PDB entry 6SK5 | electron microscopy, 3.60 A resolution | chains A and C of the 4 polymer chains in the assembly

# Chain A
Protein: Rhinovirus B5 VP1
Organism: Human rhinovirus B5
UniProtKB: Q7T659 (Q7T659_9ENTO); residue numbers follow UniProt; this construct covers 1-288
Sequence (288 residues; each row starts with the number of its first residue):
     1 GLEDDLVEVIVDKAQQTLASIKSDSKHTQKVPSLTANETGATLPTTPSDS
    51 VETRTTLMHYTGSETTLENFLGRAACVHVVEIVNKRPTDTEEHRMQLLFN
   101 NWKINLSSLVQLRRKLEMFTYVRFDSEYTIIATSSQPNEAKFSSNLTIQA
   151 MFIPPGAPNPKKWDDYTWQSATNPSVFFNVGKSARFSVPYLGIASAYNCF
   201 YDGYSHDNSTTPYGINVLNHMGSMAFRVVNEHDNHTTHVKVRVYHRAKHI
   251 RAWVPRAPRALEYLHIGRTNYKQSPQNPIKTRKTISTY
Not modelled in the structure: 1-15
Ligand contacts: LGQ (6-phenyl-N3-[4-(trifluoromethyl)phenyl]-1H-pyrazolo[3,4-d]pyrimidine-3,4-diamine): Ile104, Asn105, Leu106, Phe124, Ser126, Tyr128, Ile193, Ala194, Ala196, Tyr197, Asn198, Cys199, Ile215, Leu218, Asn219, His220, Met221, His245

# Chain C
Protein: Rhinovirus B5 VP3
Organism: Human rhinovirus B5
Notes: EC 3.4.22.29, 3.6.1.15, 3.4.22.28, 2.7.7.48
UniProtKB: B9V433 (B9V433_9ENTO); residues 1-230 here correspond to UniProt positions 330-559 (UniProt number = residue number + 329)
Sequence (230 residues; row label = number of the first residue in the row):
     1 GLPTVLTPGSEQFLTTDDRQSPSAMPNYEPTPLIHIPGEVKNLLEIAQVD
    51 TLIPLNNTTNTTGLGMYRIPLVQNMQGEQVFGFRLYLGDGVLKTTLLGEL
   101 CQYFTHWAGSLRLSFMYTGPALSSAKLLIAYTPPGAQGPTKRKEAMLGTH
   151 VVWDIGLQSTVVLNIPWTSGVQYRYTDPDTYTSAGFVSCWYQTSLVLPPQ
   201 TQQTVYMLGFISACPDFKLRLMKDTQSIHQ
Construct notes: conflict Thr4 (Ala333 in B9V433)

# Interface between chain A and chain C
Contacting residue pairs (136; chain A residue first):
  Ala19(A) - Asp216(C)
  Ser33(A) - Val161(C)
  Ser33(A) - Val162(C)  hydrogen bond (backbone-backbone)
  Leu34(A) - Gln158(C)
  Leu34(A) - Thr160(C)
  Thr35(A) - Gln158(C)
  Thr35(A) - Ser159(C)
  Thr35(A) - Thr160(C)  hydrogen bond (backbone-backbone)
  Thr35(A) - Val162(C)
  Ala36(A) - Thr160(C)
  Asn37(A) - Ser114(C)  hydrogen bond
  Asn37(A) - Thr160(C)  hydrogen bond (backbone-side chain)
  Asn37(A) - Phe210(C)
  Glu38(A) - Met116(C)
  Glu38(A) - Ser159(C)  hydrogen bond
  Thr42(A) - Gln48(C)
  Thr42(A) - Asp50(C)  hydrogen bond
  Thr42(A) - Arg112(C)
  Leu43(A) - Arg112(C)
  Pro44(A) - Arg112(C)
  Thr45(A) - Arg112(C)  hydrogen bond (backbone-side chain)
  Thr45(A) - Val162(C)
  Thr45(A) - Asn164(C)  hydrogen bond
  Thr45(A) - Pro215(C)
  Thr46(A) - Asn164(C)  hydrogen bond (backbone-side chain)
  Pro47(A) - Ser110(C)
  Pro47(A) - Asn164(C)
  Val51(A) - Thr149(C)
  Met58(A) - Asp216(C)
  Met58(A) - Lys218(C)
  Tyr60(A) - Leu44(C)  hydrophobic
  Tyr60(A) - Phe217(C)
  Tyr60(A) - Lys218(C)
  Tyr60(A) - Leu219(C)  hydrogen bond (side chain-backbone)
  Gly62(A) - Asn42(C)  hydrogen bond (backbone-side chain)
  Glu64(A) - Met222(C)
  Thr65(A) - Asn42(C)  hydrogen bond
  Thr65(A) - Leu43(C)  hydrogen bond (backbone-backbone)
  Thr65(A) - Leu44(C)
  Thr65(A) - Phe104(C)
  Thr65(A) - Leu219(C)
  Thr66(A) - Lys41(C)  hydrogen bond (side chain-backbone)
  Thr66(A) - Asn42(C)
  Leu67(A) - Val40(C)
  Leu67(A) - Lys41(C)  hydrogen bond (backbone-backbone)
  Asn69(A) - Met222(C)
  Phe70(A) - Leu43(C)  hydrophobic
  Phe70(A) - Tyr103(C)  hydrophobic
  Phe70(A) - Met222(C)  hydrophobic
  Arg73(A) - Thr16(C)
  Arg73(A) - Met222(C)
  Ala74(A) - Thr15(C)  hydrogen bond (backbone-backbone)
  Val110(A) - Ile228(C)  hydrophobic
  Gln111(A) - Asp224(C)
  Gln111(A) - Ile228(C)
  Arg114(A) - Glu99(C)  salt bridge
  Arg114(A) - Tyr103(C)  hydrogen bond
  Arg114(A) - Ser227(C)  hydrogen bond
  Arg114(A) - Ile228(C)
  Met118(A) - Leu100(C)  hydrophobic
  Met118(A) - Tyr103(C)
  Arg123(A) - Thr31(C)  hydrogen bond (side chain-backbone)
  Thr129(A) - Phe13(C)
  Ile131(A) - Phe13(C)  hydrophobic
  Pro174(A) - Ala24(C)
  Lys182(A) - Glu11(C)  salt bridge
  Arg185(A) - Phe13(C)
  Arg185(A) - Ser21(C)
  Phe186(A) - Ser21(C)
  Phe186(A) - Pro22(C)
  Phe186(A) - Ala24(C)  hydrophobic
  Ser187(A) - Ser21(C)  hydrogen bond
  Ser187(A) - Pro22(C)  hydrogen bond (backbone-backbone)
  Ser187(A) - Ser23(C)
  Ser187(A) - Ala24(C)  hydrogen bond (backbone-backbone)
  Val188(A) - Met25(C)  hydrophobic
  Pro189(A) - Tyr28(C)  hydrophobic
  Tyr190(A) - Tyr28(C)  hydrogen bond (backbone-side chain)
  Leu191(A) - Met25(C)  hydrophobic
  Leu191(A) - Tyr28(C)
  Gly192(A) - Thr31(C)  hydrogen bond (backbone-side chain)
  Ile193(A) - Thr31(C)
  Ala194(A) - Thr31(C)
  Ser195(A) - Pro32(C)  hydrogen bond (side chain-backbone)
  Ser195(A) - Leu33(C)
  Ser195(A) - Ile34(C)  hydrogen bond (side chain-backbone)
  Arg246(A) - Asp18(C)  salt bridge
  Arg251(A) - Leu33(C)
  Arg251(A) - Glu39(C)  salt bridge
  Ala252(A) - Glu39(C)
  Ala252(A) - Val40(C)  hydrogen bond (backbone-backbone)
  Trp253(A) - Leu33(C)  hydrophobic
  Trp253(A) - Ile36(C)  hydrogen bond (side chain-backbone)
  Trp253(A) - Pro37(C)
  Trp253(A) - Gly38(C)
  Trp253(A) - Glu39(C)
  Val254(A) - Pro37(C)
  Val254(A) - Gly38(C)  hydrogen bond (backbone-backbone)
  Pro255(A) - Gly38(C)
  Pro255(A) - Val40(C)
  Pro255(A) - Ile46(C)  hydrophobic
  Pro258(A) - Leu96(C)
  Pro258(A) - Glu99(C)
  Glu262(A) - His229(C)
  Asn277(A) - Met66(C)
  Pro278(A) - Thr94(C)
  Ile279(A) - Asn57(C)
  Ile279(A) - Met66(C)  hydrophobic
  Lys280(A) - Asn57(C)  hydrogen bond (backbone-side chain)
  Thr281(A) - Asn57(C)
  Thr281(A) - Thr58(C)
  Thr281(A) - Thr59(C)
  Arg282(A) - Leu55(C)  hydrogen bond (side chain-backbone)
  Arg282(A) - Asn57(C)  hydrogen bond
  Arg282(A) - Thr58(C)
  Arg282(A) - Thr59(C)  hydrogen bond (backbone-backbone)
  Arg282(A) - Gly82(C)  hydrogen bond (side chain-backbone)
  Arg282(A) - Phe83(C)
  Arg282(A) - Val91(C)
  Thr284(A) - Thr58(C)
  Ile285(A) - Leu55(C)
  Ile285(A) - Asn56(C)
  Ile285(A) - Thr58(C)
  Ile285(A) - Val80(C)
  Ile285(A) - Phe81(C)
  Ile285(A) - Gly82(C)  hydrogen bond (backbone-backbone)
  Ser286(A) - Gln79(C)
  Ser286(A) - Gly82(C)
  Thr287(A) - Gly82(C)
  Tyr288(A) - Gln79(C)  hydrogen bond
  Tyr288(A) - Phe83(C)
  Tyr288(A) - Arg84(C)  hydrogen bond (backbone-side chain)
  Tyr288(A) - Gly138(C)
  Tyr288(A) - Pro139(C)  hydrogen bond (side chain-backbone)
  Tyr288(A) - Phe186(C)  hydrophobic
  Tyr288(A) - Ser188(C)
Also at the interface, not in a pair above, chain A (74 interface residues in all): Ser50, Lys115, Phe119, Tyr121, Glu127, Phe152, Ala196, Tyr244, Lys248, Lys283
Also at the interface, not in a pair above, chain C (91 interface residues in all): Arg19, Pro30, Val49, Pro54, Tyr67, Ile69, Pro70, Asp89, Trp153, Leu163, Pro166, Tyr173, Val187, Ser212, Cys214, Arg220, Leu221, Thr225, Gln230

# Overview
74 residues of chain A face 91 of chain C across their interface; the contacts include 38 hydrogen bonds and 4
salt bridges. Among the polar pairs are Arg114(A)-Glu99(C), Lys182(A)-Glu11(C) and Arg246(A)-Asp18(C).
Compound LGQ is bound between chain A and chain C.
Here chain A is Rhinovirus B5 VP1 and chain C is Rhinovirus B5 VP3, both from Human rhinovirus B5. Entry 6SK5
(Cryo-EM structure of rhinovirus-B5 complexed to antiviral OBR-5-340) was determined by electron microscopy,
deposited together with 6SK6 and 6SK7.
